Entry 1AVL (X-ray diffraction, 2.80 A resolution); this record covers chain A.

[Chain A]
Name: Amine oxidase
Organism: Arthrobacter globiformis
Notes: EC 1.4.3.6
Reference sequence: P46881 (PAOX_ARTGO); residue numbers follow UniProt; this construct covers 1-638
Sequence (638 residues; each row starts with the number of its first residue):
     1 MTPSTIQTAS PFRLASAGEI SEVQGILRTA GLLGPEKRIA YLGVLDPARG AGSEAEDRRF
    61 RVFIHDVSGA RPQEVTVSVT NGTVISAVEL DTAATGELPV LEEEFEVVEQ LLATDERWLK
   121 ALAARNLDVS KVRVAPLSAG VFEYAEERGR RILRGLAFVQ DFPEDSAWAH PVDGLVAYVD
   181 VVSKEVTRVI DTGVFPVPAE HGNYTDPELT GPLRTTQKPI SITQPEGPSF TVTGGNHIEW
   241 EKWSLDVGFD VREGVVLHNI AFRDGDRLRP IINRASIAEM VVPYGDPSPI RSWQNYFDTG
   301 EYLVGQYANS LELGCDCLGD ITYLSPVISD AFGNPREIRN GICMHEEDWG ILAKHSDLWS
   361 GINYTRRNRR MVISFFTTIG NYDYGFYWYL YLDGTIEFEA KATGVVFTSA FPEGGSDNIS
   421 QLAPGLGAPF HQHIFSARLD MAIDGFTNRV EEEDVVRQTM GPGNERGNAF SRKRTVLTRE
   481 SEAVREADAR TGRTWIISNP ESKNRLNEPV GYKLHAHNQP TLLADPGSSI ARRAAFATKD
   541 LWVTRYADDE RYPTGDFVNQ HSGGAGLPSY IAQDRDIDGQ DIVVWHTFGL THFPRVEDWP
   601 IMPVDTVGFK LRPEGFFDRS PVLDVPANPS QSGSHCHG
Unresolved in the structure: 1-8, 629-638
Differences from the reference sequence: modified residue (382)
Modified residues: Tyr382 (5-(2-carboxy-2-aminoethyl)-2-hydroxy-1,4-benzoquinone; TPQ)
Disulfides: Cys317-Cys343
Metal / ion sites: Cu ion: Tyr382, His431, His433, His592
Curated features (UniProtKB/Swiss-Prot):
  - active site: Asp298 (Proton acceptor), Tyr382 (Schiff-base intermediate with substrate)
  - binding site (substrate): Tyr296 to Tyr307, Ile379 to Tyr384
  - binding site (Cu cation): His431, His433, His592
  - modified residue: Tyr382 (2',4',5'-topaquinone)

[In short]
Tyr382, His431, His433 and His592 coordinate a Cu ion ion. From UniProt: active-site residues Asp298 and
Tyr382, 18 substrate-binding residues and 3 Cu cation-binding residues.
Chain A is Amine oxidase (Arthrobacter globiformis); the structure, Crystal structures of the
copper-containing amine oxidase from arthrobacter globiformis in the holo-and apo-forms: implications for ...,
was determined by X-ray diffraction, deposited together with 1AV4 and 1AVK.
